Entry 7ST9 (electron microscopy, 2.20 A resolution); this record covers chains A and J of the 10 polymer chains in the assembly.

# Chain A
Protein: Checkpoint protein RAD24
Source organism: Saccharomyces cerevisiae (strain ATCC 204508 / S288c)
UniProt: P32641 (RAD24_YEAST); numbering as in UniProt (aligned over 1-659)
Sequence (696 residues; row label = number of the first residue in the row):
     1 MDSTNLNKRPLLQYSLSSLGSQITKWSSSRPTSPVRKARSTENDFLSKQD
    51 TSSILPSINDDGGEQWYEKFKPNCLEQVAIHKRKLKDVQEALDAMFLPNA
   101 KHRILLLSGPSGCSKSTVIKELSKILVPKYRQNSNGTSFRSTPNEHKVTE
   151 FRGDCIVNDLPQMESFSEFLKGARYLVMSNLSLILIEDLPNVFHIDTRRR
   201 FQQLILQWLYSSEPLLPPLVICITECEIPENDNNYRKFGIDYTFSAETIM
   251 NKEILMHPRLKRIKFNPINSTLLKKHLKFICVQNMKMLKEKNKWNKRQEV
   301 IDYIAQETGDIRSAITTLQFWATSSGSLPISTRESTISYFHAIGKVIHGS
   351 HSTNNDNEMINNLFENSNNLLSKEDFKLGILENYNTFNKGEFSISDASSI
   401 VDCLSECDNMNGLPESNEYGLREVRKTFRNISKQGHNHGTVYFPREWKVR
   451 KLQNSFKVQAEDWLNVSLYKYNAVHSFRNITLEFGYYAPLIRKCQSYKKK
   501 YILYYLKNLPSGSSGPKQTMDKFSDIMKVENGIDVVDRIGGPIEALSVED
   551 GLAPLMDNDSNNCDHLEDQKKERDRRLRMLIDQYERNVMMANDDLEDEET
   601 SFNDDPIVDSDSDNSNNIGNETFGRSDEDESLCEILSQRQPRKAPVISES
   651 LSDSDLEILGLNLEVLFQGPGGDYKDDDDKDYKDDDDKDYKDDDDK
Unresolved in the structure: 1-62, 510-520, 548-563, 612-696
Construct notes: expression tag (660-696)
Bound ions: Mg2+: Ser116 (together with ATP-gamma-S)
Residues lining bound ligands: ATP-gamma-S (AGS; phosphothiophosphoric acid-adenylate ester): Tyr67, Phe70, Lys71, Pro72, Gln77, Val78, Ala79, Pro110, Ser111, Gly112, Cys113, Ser114, Lys115, Ser116, Thr117, Glu187, Thr224, His276, Ile311, Arg312, Ile315
Curated features (UniProtKB/Swiss-Prot):
  - binding site (ATP): Gly109 to Ser116
  - modified residue (Phosphoserine): Ser652, Ser654
  - mutagenesis: Lys115 (K115E: Reduces NTP-binding and hydrolysis. Shows DNA damage sensitivity; K115R: No effect on NTP-binding and hydrolysis. Resistant to DNA damage)
What the authors report for this chain:
  - binding site for the 21-nt DNA strand: His341, Lys345, Ser350, His351
  - binding site for the 50-nt DNA strand (chain J): Gln162, Met163, Tyr339, Phe340, Phe443
  - specificity-determining residues: Phe340

# Chain J
Molecule: 50-nt DNA strand
Sequence (50 nucleotides; row label = number of the first residue in the row):
     1 GGACGAGTCAGGAAGGAGCGTTTTTTTTTTTTTTTTTTTTTTTTTTTTTT
Unresolved in the structure: 1-10, 36-50

# Interface between chain A and chain J
Residue-residue contacts - 36 pairs, chain A then chain J:
  His81(A) with DA17(J), sugar contact
  Arg83(A) with DA17(J), hydrogen bond to the phosphate; DG18(J), salt bridge to the phosphate
  Lys84(A) with DG18(J), salt bridge to the phosphate
  Pro161(A) with DT34(J), phosphate contact
  Gln162(A) with DT34(J), hydrogen bond to the phosphate
  Met163(A) with DT33(J), phosphate contact; DT34(J), hydrogen bond to the phosphate
  Asn191(A) with DT32(J), hydrogen bond to the phosphate; DT33(J), hydrogen bond to the phosphate
  His194(A) with DT32(J), hydrogen bond to the base; DT33(J), sugar contact
  Asn233(A) with DT30(J), sugar contact; DT31(J), hydrogen bond to the phosphate
  Asn234(A) with DT29(J), base contact
  Lys237(A) with DT26(J), base contact
  Phe238(A) with DT24(J), base contact
  Glu247(A) with DT22(J), base contact; DT23(J), base contact
  Thr248(A) with DT23(J), base contact
  Asn266(A) with DA17(J), sugar contact; DG18(J), hydrogen bond to the phosphate
  Asn269(A) with DG16(J), hydrogen bond to the phosphate; DA17(J), hydrogen bond to the phosphate
  Ser270(A) with DG16(J), hydrogen bond to the phosphate
  Thr271(A) with DG15(J), phosphate contact; DG16(J), hydrogen bond to the phosphate
  Tyr339(A) with DT21(J), base contact
  Phe340(A) with DG20(J), stacking on the base; DT21(J), phosphate contact
  Val441(A) with DG20(J), sugar contact
  Tyr442(A) with DG20(J), phosphate contact; DT21(J), phosphate contact
  Phe443(A) with DT21(J), hydrogen bond to the phosphate; DT22(J), base contact
  Trp447(A) with DT22(J), sugar contact
Other interface residues (no listed pair), chain A (30 interface residues in all): Thr197, Tyr235, Gly239, Pro267, Thr440, Lys451

# In short
The interface between chain A and chain J involves 30 residues on one side and 16 on the other, with 13
hydrogen bonds, 2 salt bridges and 1 aromatic stacking contact. Polar contacts include His194(A)-DT32(J),
Arg83(A)-DA17(J) and Gln162(A)-DT34(J). From the paper: a binding site for the 50-nt DNA strand (chain J) at
Gln162(A), Met163(A) and Tyr339(A) among others; a binding site for the 21-nt DNA strand at His341(A),
Lys345(A) and Ser350(A) among others.
Here chain A is Checkpoint protein RAD24 (Saccharomyces cerevisiae (strain ATCC 204508 / S288c)) and chain J
is a 50-nt DNA strand. Entry 7ST9 (Open state of Rad24-RFC:9-1-1 bound to a 5' ss/dsDNA junction) was
determined by electron microscopy (same publication as 7STE and 7STB).
